PDB entry 2BCV | X-ray diffraction, 2.00 A resolution | chains P and A of the 4 polymer chains in the assembly

[Chain P]
Molecule: 6-nt DNA strand
Sequence (6 nucleotides; numbered 1 to 6; the number before each row is that of its first residue):
     1 CAGTAX
Modified positions: O2C (3'-deoxy-cytidine-5'-monophosphate) at position 6
Metal / ion sites: Na+: DA5 (shared with Ser339(A), Ile341(A), Ala344(A) of chain A)

[Chain A]
Name: DNA polymerase lambda
Organism: Homo sapiens
Notes: EC 2.7.7.7, 4.2.99.-
UniProtKB: Q9UGP5 (DPOLL_HUMAN); residues 242-575 here = UniProt positions 242-575
Sequence (335 residues; numbered 241 to 575; the number before each row is that of its first residue):
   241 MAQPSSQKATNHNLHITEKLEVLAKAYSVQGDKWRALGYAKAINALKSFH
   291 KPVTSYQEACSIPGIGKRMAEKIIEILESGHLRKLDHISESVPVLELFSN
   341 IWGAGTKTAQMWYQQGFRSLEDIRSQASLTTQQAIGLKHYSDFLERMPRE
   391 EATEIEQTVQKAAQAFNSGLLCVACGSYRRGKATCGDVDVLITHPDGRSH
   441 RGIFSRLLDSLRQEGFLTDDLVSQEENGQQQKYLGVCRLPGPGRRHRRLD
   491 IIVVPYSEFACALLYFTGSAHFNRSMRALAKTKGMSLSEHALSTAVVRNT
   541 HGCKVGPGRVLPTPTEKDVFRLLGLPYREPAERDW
Not modelled in the structure: 241-252
Construct notes: initiating methionine (241)
Metal / ion sites: Na+ site 1: Ser339, Ile341, Ala344 (shared with DA5(P) of chain P); Na+ site 2: Asp427, Asp429, Asp490 (together with dTTP); Mg2+: Asp427, Asp429 (together with dTTP); Na+ site 3 near Ser463 (its only coordinating residue here)
Ligand contacts: dTTP (TTP): Arg386, Gly416, Ser417, Arg420, Cys425, Gly426, Asp427, Asp429, Tyr505, Phe506, Thr507, Gly508, Ser509, Ala510, Asn513
Reported in the primary citation:
  - mutagenesis - K544A: unchanged catalytic activity

[How chain P and chain A interact]
Residue-residue contacts (19):
  DG3(P) with Lys347(A), phosphate contact; Thr348(A), phosphate contact
  DT4(P) with Gly343(A), phosphate contact; Ala344(A), phosphate contact; Gly345(A), hydrogen bond to the phosphate; Thr346(A), hydrogen bond to the phosphate; Lys347(A), hydrogen bond to the phosphate; Thr348(A), hydrogen bond to the phosphate
  DA5(P) with Ile341(A), phosphate contact; Trp342(A), phosphate contact; Gly343(A), hydrogen bond to the phosphate; Ala344(A), phosphate contact
  O2C_6(P) with Trp342(A), base contact; Lys472(A), sugar contact; Leu474(A), sugar contact; Arg488(A), base contact; Asp490(A), sugar contact; Tyr505(A), hydrogen bond to the sugar; Phe506(A), sugar contact
Other interface residues (no listed pair), chain A (15 interface residues in all): Glu529

[In short]
4 residues of chain P face 15 of chain A across their interface, with 6 hydrogen bonds. Among the polar pairs
are O2C_6(P)-Tyr505(A), DT4(P)-Gly345(A) and DT4(P)-Thr346(A). Ligands of chain A: dTTP. Ser339(A), Ile341(A),
Ala344(A) and DA5(P) coordinate Na+ site 1. From the paper: K544A of chain A leaves catalytic activity
unchanged.
Chain P is a 6-nt DNA strand and chain A is DNA polymerase lambda (Homo sapiens); the structure, DNA
polymerase lambda in complex with Dttp and a DNA duplex containing an unpaired Dtmp, was determined by X-ray
diffraction (same publication as 2BCQ and 2BCS).
